Entry 8HIL (electron microscopy, 3.57 A resolution); this record covers chains B and J of the 10 polymer chains in the assembly.

# Chain B
Protein: DNA-dependent RNA polymerase IV and V subunit 2
Source organism: Brassica oleracea
Amino-acid sequence (1169 residues; numbered 1 to 1169; the number before each row is that of its first residue):
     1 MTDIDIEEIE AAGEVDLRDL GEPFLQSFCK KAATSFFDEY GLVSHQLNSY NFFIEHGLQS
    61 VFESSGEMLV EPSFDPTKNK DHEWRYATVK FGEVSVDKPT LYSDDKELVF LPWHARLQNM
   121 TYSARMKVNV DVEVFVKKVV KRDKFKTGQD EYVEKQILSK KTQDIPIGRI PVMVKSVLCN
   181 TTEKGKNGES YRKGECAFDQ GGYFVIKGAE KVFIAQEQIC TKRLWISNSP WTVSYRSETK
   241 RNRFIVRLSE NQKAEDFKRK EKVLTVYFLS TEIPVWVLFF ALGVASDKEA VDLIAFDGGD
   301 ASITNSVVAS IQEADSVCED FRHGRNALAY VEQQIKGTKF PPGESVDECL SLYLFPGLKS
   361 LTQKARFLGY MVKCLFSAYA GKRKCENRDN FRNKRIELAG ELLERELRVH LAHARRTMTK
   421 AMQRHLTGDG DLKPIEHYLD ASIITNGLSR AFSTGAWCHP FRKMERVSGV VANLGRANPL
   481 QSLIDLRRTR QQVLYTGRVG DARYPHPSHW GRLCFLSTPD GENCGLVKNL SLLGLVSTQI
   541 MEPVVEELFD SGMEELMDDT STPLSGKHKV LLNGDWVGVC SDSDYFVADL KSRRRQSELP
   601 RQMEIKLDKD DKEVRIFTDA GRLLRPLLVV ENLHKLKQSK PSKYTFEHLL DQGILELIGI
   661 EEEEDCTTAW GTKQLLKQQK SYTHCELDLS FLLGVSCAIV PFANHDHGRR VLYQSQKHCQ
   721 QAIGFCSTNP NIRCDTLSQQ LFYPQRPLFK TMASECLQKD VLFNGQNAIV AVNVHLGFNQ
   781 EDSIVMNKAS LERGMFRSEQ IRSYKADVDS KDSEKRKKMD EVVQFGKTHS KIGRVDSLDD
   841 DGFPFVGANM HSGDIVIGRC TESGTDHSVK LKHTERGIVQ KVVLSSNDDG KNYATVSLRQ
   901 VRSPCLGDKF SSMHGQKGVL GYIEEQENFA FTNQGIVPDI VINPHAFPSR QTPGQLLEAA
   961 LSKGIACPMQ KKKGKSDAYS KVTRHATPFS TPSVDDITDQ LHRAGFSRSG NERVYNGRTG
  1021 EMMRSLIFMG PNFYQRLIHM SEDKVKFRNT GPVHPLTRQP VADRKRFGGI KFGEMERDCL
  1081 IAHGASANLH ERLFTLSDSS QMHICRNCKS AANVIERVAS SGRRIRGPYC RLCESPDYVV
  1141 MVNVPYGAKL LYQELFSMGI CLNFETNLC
Disordered / not traced: 1-13, 141-156, 816-819, 1042-1169

# Chain J
Protein: DNA-directed RNA polymerases I, II, and III subunit RPABC5
Source organism: Brassica oleracea
Reference sequence: A0A0D3AAT3 (A0A0D3AAT3_BRAOL); residues 1-71 here = UniProt positions 1-71
Amino-acid sequence (71 residues; row label = number of the first residue in the row):
     1 MIIPVRCFTC GKVIGNKWDT YLDLLQADYT EGDALDAIGL VRYCCRRMLM THVDLIEKLL
    61 NYNTLEKSDA N
Disordered / not traced: 65-71
Ion coordination: Zn2+: Cys10, Arg42, Cys44

# Interface between chain B and chain J
Pairs across the interface (57; chain B residue first):
  Tyr191(B) with Asn61(J); Tyr62(J), hydrophobic
  Lys193(B) with Asn63(J), hydrogen bond (side chain-backbone); Thr64(J)
  Glu195(B) with Tyr62(J)
  Cys196(B) with Tyr62(J)
  Ala197(B) with Tyr62(J)
  Phe198(B) with Leu55(J), hydrophobic
  Phe725(B) with Val53(J), hydrophobic; Leu55(J), hydrophobic
  Thr728(B) with Tyr62(J)
  Asn729(B) with Tyr62(J)
  Gln740(B) with Met1(J)
  Phe742(B) with Met1(J), hydrogen bond (backbone-backbone)
  Tyr743(B) with Ile2(J); Pro4(J), hydrophobic; Phe8(J), hydrophobic
  Pro744(B) with Val53(J)
  Gln745(B) with Met48(J); Thr51(J); Val53(J)
  Arg746(B) with Met50(J); Thr51(J), hydrogen bond (backbone-backbone); His52(J), hydrogen bond (side chain-backbone); Val53(J)
  Leu748(B) with Thr51(J)
  Gln766(B) with Phe8(J)
  Asn767(B) with Arg47(J), hydrogen bond (backbone-side chain); Thr51(J), hydrogen bond
  Ile769(B) with Thr9(J); Arg47(J)
  Ser790(B) with Phe8(J), hydrogen bond (side chain-backbone)
  Arg793(B) with Arg6(J); Cys7(J); Phe8(J), hydrogen bond (side chain-backbone); Thr9(J); Cys10(J), hydrogen bond (side chain-backbone); Gly11(J)
  Met795(B) with Phe8(J), hydrophobic
  Gln934(B) with Arg42(J), hydrogen bond (backbone-side chain)
  Ile936(B) with Tyr43(J), hydrophobic
  Val937(B) with Thr9(J)
  Asp939(B) with Thr9(J), hydrogen bond; Arg47(J), salt bridge
  Lys963(B) with Tyr43(J)
  Ile965(B) with Met50(J), hydrophobic
  Ala966(B) with Tyr43(J); Arg46(J), hydrogen bond (backbone-side chain)
  Cys967(B) with Tyr43(J), hydrophobic; Arg46(J)
  Pro968(B) with Val41(J); Arg46(J)
  Lys972(B) with Asp36(J)
  Tyr979(B) with Gly32(J); Asp33(J); Asp36(J), hydrogen bond
  Arg984(B) with Glu31(J), salt bridge
Also at the interface, not in a pair above, chain B (44 interface residues in all): Asn731, Pro747, Asp760, Ala789, Gly794, Gln926, Asp977, Phe1006, Glu1012, Pro1031
Also at the interface, not in a pair above, chain J (33 interface residues in all): Ile3, Thr30, Cys44, Lys58, Leu59

# Overview
Chain B and chain J form an interface of 44 and 33 residues respectively; the contacts include 13 hydrogen
bonds and 2 salt bridges. Polar pairs include Asp939(B)-Arg47(J), Arg984(B)-Glu31(J) and Lys193(B)-Asn63(J).
Cys10(J), Arg42(J) and Cys44(J) form the Zn2+ site.
Here chain B is DNA-dependent RNA polymerase IV and V subunit 2 and chain J is DNA-directed RNA polymerases I,
II, and III subunit RPABC5, both from Brassica oleracea. Entry 8HIL (A cryo-EM structure of B. oleracea RNA
polymerase V at 3.57 Angstrom) was determined by electron microscopy together with 8HIM from the same study.
